3N2K - chains A and B of the 5 polymer chains in the assembly; structure by X-ray diffraction, 4.00 A resolution.

Chain A:
Name: Tubulin alpha chain
Organism: Ovis aries
UniProtKB: D0VWZ0 (D0VWZ0_SHEEP); residues 1-451 here = UniProt positions 1-451
Sequence (451 residues; each row starts with the number of its first residue):
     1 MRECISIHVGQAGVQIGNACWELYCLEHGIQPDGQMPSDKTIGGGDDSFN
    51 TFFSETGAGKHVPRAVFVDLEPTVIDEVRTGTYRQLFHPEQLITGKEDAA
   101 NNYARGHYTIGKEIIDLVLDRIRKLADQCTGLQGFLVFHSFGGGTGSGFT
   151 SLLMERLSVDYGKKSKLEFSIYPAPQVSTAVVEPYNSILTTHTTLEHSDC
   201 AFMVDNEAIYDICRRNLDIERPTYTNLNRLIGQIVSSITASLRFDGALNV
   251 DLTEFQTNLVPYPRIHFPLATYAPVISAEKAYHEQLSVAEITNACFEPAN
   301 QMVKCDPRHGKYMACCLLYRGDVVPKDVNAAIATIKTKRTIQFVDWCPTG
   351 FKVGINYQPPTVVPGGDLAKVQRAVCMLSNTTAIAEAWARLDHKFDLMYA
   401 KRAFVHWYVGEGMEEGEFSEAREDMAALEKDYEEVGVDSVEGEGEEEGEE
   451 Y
Not modelled in the structure: 1, 38-46, 439-451
Residues lining bound ligands: GTP: G10, Q11, A12, Q15, I16, D69, E71, D98, A99, A100, N101, S140, G142, G143, G144, T145, G146, I171, P173, A174, V177, S178, E183, N206, Y224, L227, N228, I231

Chain B:
Name: Tubulin beta chain
Organism: Ovis aries
UniProtKB: D0VWY9 (D0VWY9_SHEEP); the author numbering skips numbers that UniProt does not, so the offset changes along the chain: 1-44 = UniProt 1-44; 47-360 = UniProt 45-358; 369-455 = UniProt 359-445
Sequence (445 residues; row label = number of the first residue in the row; note: 10 numbers in that range are skipped by the numbering (no residue carries them; nothing is unmodelled there)):
     1 MREIVHIQAGQCGNQIGAKFWEVISDEHGIDPTGSYHGDSDLQL
    47 ERINVYYNEATGNKYVPRAILVDLEPGTMDSVRSGPFGQIFRPDNFVFGQ
    97 SGAGNNWAKGHYTEGAELVDSVLDVVRKESESCDCLQGFQLTHSLGGGTG
   147 SGMGTLLISKIREEYPDRIMNTFSVMPSPKVSDTVVEPYNATLSVHQLVE
   197 NTDETYSIDNEALYDICFRTLKLTTPTYGDLNHLVSATMSGVTTCLRFPG
   247 QLNADLRKLAVNMVPFPRLHFFMPGFAPLTSRGSQQYRALTVPELTQQMF
   297 DSKNMMAACDPRHGRYLTVAAVFRGRMSMKEVDEQMLNVQNKNSSYFVEW
   347 IPNNVKTAVCDIPP
   369 RGLKMSATFIGNSTAIQELFKRISEQFTAMFRRKAFLHWYTGEGMDEMEF
   419 TEAESNMNDLVSEYQQYQDATADEQGEFEEEEGEDEA
Not modelled in the structure: 1, 278-285, 440-455
Metal / ion sites: Mg2+ near Q11 (its only coordinating residue here)
Residues lining bound ligands:
  - GDP (guanosine-5'-diphosphate): G10, Q11, C12, Q15, I16, N101, S140, G142, G143, G144, T145, G146, V171, P173, V177, S178, D179, E183, N206, Y224, L227, N228
  - K2N (ethyl [(2S)-5-amino-2-methyl-3-phenyl-1,2-dihydropyrido[3,4-b]pyrazin-7-yl]carbamate): I4, Y52, Q136, N167, F169, E200, Y202, V238, T239, C241, L242, L248, L252, L255, M259, A316, A317, V318, K352, T353, A354, I378

Interface between chain A and chain B:
Pairs across the interface (46; chain A residue first):
  E71(A) - N249(B)  hydrogen bond
  E97(A) - R2(B)  salt bridge
  E97(A) - R164(B)  salt bridge
  E97(A) - R253(B)  salt bridge
  D98(A) - D251(B)
  D98(A) - K254(B)  salt bridge
  A100(A) - R253(B)
  A100(A) - K254(B)
  N101(A) - K254(B)
  N101(A) - N258(B)  hydrogen bond
  R105(A) - R253(B)
  P175(A) - N349(B)
  P175(A) - K352(B)  hydrogen bond (backbone-side chain)
  S178(A) - K352(B)  hydrogen bond
  T179(A) - L248(B)
  T179(A) - K352(B)
  A180(A) - N258(B)
  A180(A) - K352(B)
  V181(A) - N258(B)
  V181(A) - I347(B)  hydrophobic
  V182(A) - N258(B)
  E220(A) - K326(B)
  R221(A) - M325(B)
  K394(A) - P348(B)
  L397(A) - E345(B)
  L397(A) - W346(B)
  L397(A) - P348(B)  hydrophobic
  M398(A) - W346(B)
  M398(A) - I347(B)  hydrophobic
  M398(A) - P348(B)
  K401(A) - F262(B)
  K401(A) - W346(B)
  K401(A) - A438(B)  hydrogen bond (side chain-backbone)
  R402(A) - F262(B)
  A403(A) - P261(B)
  A403(A) - F262(B)
  F404(A) - V257(B)
  F404(A) - V260(B)
  F404(A) - P261(B)
  F404(A) - I347(B)  hydrophobic
  H406(A) - V260(B)
  H406(A) - P261(B)  hydrogen bond (side chain-backbone)
  H406(A) - F262(B)
  H406(A) - P263(B)
  W407(A) - V257(B)  hydrophobic
  W407(A) - V260(B)  hydrogen bond (side chain-backbone)
Also at the interface, not in a pair above, chain A (26 interface residues in all): Q11, T73, K96
Also at the interface, not in a pair above, chain B (25 interface residues in all): A256, T314, D437

In short:
26 residues of chain A and 25 residues of chain B are in contact; the contacts include 7 hydrogen bonds and 4
salt bridges. Polar pairs include E97(A)-R2(B), E97(A)-R164(B) and E97(A)-R253(B). Bound to chain A: GTP.
Ligands of chain B: GDP and compound K2N.
Chain A is Tubulin alpha chain and chain B is Tubulin beta chain, both from Ovis aries; the structure,
TUBULIN-NSC 613862: RB3 Stathmin-like domain complex, was determined by X-ray diffraction (same publication as
3N2G).
